Entry 4OOI (X-ray diffraction, 2.20 A resolution); this record covers chains A and B.

[Chain A (and B)]
Name: Transcriptional activator HlyU
Organism: Vibrio cholerae
Notes: chain B of this document is another copy of the same molecule, construct and numbering; everything in this record applies to it too
UniProt: P52695 (HLYU_VIBCH); numbering as in UniProt (aligned over 1-108)
Amino-acid sequence (112 residues; row label = number of the first residue in the row; numbers below 1 keep their minus sign (Gly-3 is residue -3)):
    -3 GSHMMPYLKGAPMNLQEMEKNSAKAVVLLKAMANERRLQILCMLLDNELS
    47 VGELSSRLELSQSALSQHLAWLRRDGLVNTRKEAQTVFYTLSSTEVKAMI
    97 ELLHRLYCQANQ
Disordered / not traced: -3 to 10, 106-108 (chain B: -3 to 9, 106-108)
Sequence notes: expression tag (-3 to 0)
Swiss-Prot annotation at these positions:
  - DNA-binding region: Val47 to Ala66 (H-T-H motif)

[Interface between chain A and chain B]
Pairs across the interface - 52 pairs, chain A then chain B:
  Met14(A) with Gln35(B)
  Glu15(A) with Arg32(B), salt bridge; Gln35(B)
  Asn17(A) with Tyr103(B); Cys104(B)
  Ser18(A) with Glu31(B); Leu34(B); Gln35(B)
  Ala19(A) with Glu31(B)
  Lys20(A) with Tyr103(B)
  Ala21(A) with Leu34(B), hydrophobic; Tyr103(B), hydrophobic
  Val22(A) with Met28(B); Asn30(B); Glu31(B); Leu34(B), hydrophobic
  Leu24(A) with Tyr103(B)
  Leu25(A) with Leu25(B), hydrophobic; Met28(B); Leu99(B), hydrophobic
  Lys26(A) with Ala29(B)
  Met28(A) with Leu25(B)
  Ala29(A) with Leu25(B), hydrophobic; Lys26(B); Ala29(B), hydrophobic
  Asn30(A) with Val22(B)
  Glu31(A) with Ala19(B); Val22(B)
  Arg32(A) with Glu15(B), salt bridge
  Leu34(A) with Ser18(B); Ala21(B), hydrophobic; Val22(B), hydrophobic; Leu25(B), hydrophobic
  Gln35(A) with Glu15(B); Ser18(B)
  Cys38(A) with Met14(B), hydrophobic
  Arg53(A) with Leu11(B)
  Leu54(A) with Leu11(B), hydrophobic
  Glu91(A) with Leu102(B); Tyr103(B)
  Ala94(A) with Leu98(B)
  Met95(A) with Leu98(B), hydrophobic; Leu99(B), hydrophobic
  Leu98(A) with Ala94(B); Met95(B), hydrophobic; Leu98(B), hydrophobic
  Leu99(A) with Met95(B), hydrophobic
  Leu102(A) with Glu91(B)
  Tyr103(A) with Asn17(B); Lys20(B); Leu24(B); Glu91(B)
Interface residues without a listed pair, chain A (32 interface residues in all): Leu11, Met39, Glu55, Cys104
Interface residues without a listed pair, chain B (29 interface residues in all): Met39, Arg53

[Summary]
32 residues of chain A face 29 of chain B across their interface; the contacts include 2 salt bridges. Its one
salt-bridged contact is Glu15(A)-Arg32(B).
Chain A and chain B are both Transcriptional activator HlyU (Vibrio cholerae); the structure, Reduced HlyU
from Vibrio cholerae N16961, was determined by X-ray diffraction, deposited together with 4K2E.
